Entry 7JG3 (X-ray diffraction, 2.09 A resolution); this record covers chain A.

# Chain A
Molecule: Trifunctional purine biosynthetic protein adenosine-3
Source organism: Homo sapiens
Notes: EC 6.3.4.13, 6.3.3.1, 2.1.2.2
Reference sequence: P22102 (PUR2_HUMAN); numbering as in UniProt (aligned over 808-1010)
Amino-acid sequence (210 residues; numbered 807 to 1016; the number before each row is that of its first residue):
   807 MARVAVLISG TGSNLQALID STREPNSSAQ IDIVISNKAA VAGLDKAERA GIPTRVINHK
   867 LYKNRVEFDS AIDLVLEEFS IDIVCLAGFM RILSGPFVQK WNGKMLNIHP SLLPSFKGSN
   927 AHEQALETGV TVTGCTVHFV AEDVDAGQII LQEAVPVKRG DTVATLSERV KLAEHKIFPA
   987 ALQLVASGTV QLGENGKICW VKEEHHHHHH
Disordered / not traced: 807, 1008-1016
Sequence notes: initiating methionine (807); expression tag (1011-1016)
UniProt features mapped onto this chain:
  - active site: H915 (Proton donor)
  - binding site (N(1)-(5-phospho-beta-D-ribosyl)glycinamide): G818 to N820, K977 to E980
  - binding site ((6R)-10-formyltetrahydrofolate): R871, M896 to L899, N913, A947 to D951
  - site: D951 (Raises pKa of active site His)
Bound ions: Na+: V904, V946
Ligand contacts:
  - glycinamide ribonucleotide (GAR): G816, T817, G818, S819, N820, L821, A893, G894, M896, I914, H915, P916, G924, S925, K977, E980
  - V9A (N-{5-[4-(2-amino-4-oxo-3,4-dihydrothieno[2,3-d]pyrimidin-6-yl)butyl]furan-2-carbonyl}-L-glutamic acid): K844, R871, L892, F895, M896, R897, I898, L899, V904, N913, G924, S925, H944, V946, A947, E948, D949, V950, D951
What the authors report for this chain:
  - binding site for V9A: N843, K844, R871, R897, L899, E948, D951

# Summary
Ligands of chain A: glycinamide ribonucleotide and compound V9A. The Na+ site is built by V904 and V946.
Curated annotation (UniProt) lists active-site residue H915, 7
N(1)-(5-phospho-beta-D-ribosyl)glycinamide-binding residues and 11 (6R)-10-formyltetrahydrofolate-binding
residues. From the paper: a binding site for V9A at N843, K844 and R871 among others.
Chain A is Trifunctional purine biosynthetic protein adenosine-3 (Homo sapiens); the structure, Human GAR
transformylase in complex with GAR substrate and AGF103 inhibitor, was determined by X-ray diffraction (same
publication as 7JG0 and 7JG4).
